PDB entry 8EVI | electron microscopy, 2.64 A resolution | chains I and O of the 13 polymer chains in the assembly

[Chain I]
Molecule: 167-nt DNA strand
Sequence (167 nucleotides; row label = number of the first residue in the row):
     1 TAGGTGCAGG GCCTCTCGGC TGCTGATCTT CAGCTGGTTG CTGAGAGTTG CAGCATTGCT
    61 GAGTCTTAGC AATGGATACT TCCCGATTCC CCTCACAAAA ATAGGTCAGT CTGTCTGGCT
   121 AGTTCTGTAC TTGCAGACAC AGGGCATGTG GGGTTCCTAT TTTTCTA
Not modelled in the structure: 1-21, 165-167

[Chain O]
Name: Transcription factor PU.1
Organism: Mus musculus
Reference sequence: P17433 (SPI1_MOUSE); residue numbers follow UniProt; this construct covers 1-272
Chain sequence (285 residues; each row starts with the number of its first residue; numbers below 1 keep their minus sign (Met-12 is residue -12)):
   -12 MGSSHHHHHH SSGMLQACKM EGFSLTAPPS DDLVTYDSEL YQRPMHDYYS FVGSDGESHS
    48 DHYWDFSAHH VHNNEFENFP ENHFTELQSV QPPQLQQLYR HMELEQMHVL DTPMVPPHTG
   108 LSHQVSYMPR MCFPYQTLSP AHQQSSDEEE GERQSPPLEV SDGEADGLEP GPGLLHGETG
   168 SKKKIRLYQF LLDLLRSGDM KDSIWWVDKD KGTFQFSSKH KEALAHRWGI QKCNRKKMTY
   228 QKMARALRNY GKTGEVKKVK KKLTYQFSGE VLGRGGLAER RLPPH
Not modelled in the structure: -12 to 170, 260-272
Sequence notes: initiating methionine (-12); expression tag (-11 to 0); engineered mutation Cys220 (Gly in P17433)
UniProt features mapped onto this chain:
  - DNA-binding region: Ile172 to Ser255 (ETS)
  - binding site (DNA): Lys219, Arg232, Arg235, Lys245
  - modified residue (Phosphoserine): Ser142, Ser148
From the paper describing this entry:
  - binding site for the 167-nt DNA strand (chain I): Lys171, Arg222, Lys249
  - disease-associated variants - Q218H: decreased binding to Histone H2A type 2-C
  - mutagenesis - Q218H: unchanged binding to DNA

[Interface between chain I and chain O]
Pairs across the interface - 19 pairs, chain I then chain O:
  DG152(I) - Ile172(O)  phosphate contact
  DG153(I) - Ile172(O)  phosphate contact
  DG153(I) - Arg173(O)  phosphate contact
  DG153(I) - Leu174(O)  hydrogen bond to the phosphate
  DG153(I) - Lys219(O)  hydrogen bond to the phosphate
  DG153(I) - Tyr237(O)  hydrogen bond to the phosphate
  DT154(I) - Trp215(O)  hydrogen bond to the phosphate
  DT154(I) - Lys219(O)  salt bridge to the phosphate
  DT154(I) - Asn221(O)  phosphate contact
  DT154(I) - Met225(O)  phosphate contact
  DT155(I) - Asn221(O)  hydrogen bond to the phosphate
  DT155(I) - Arg222(O)  sugar contact
  DT155(I) - Lys223(O)  hydrogen bond to the phosphate
  DT155(I) - Met225(O)  phosphate contact
  DT155(I) - Lys229(O)  salt bridge to the phosphate
  DT155(I) - Arg232(O)  base contact
  DC156(I) - Lys223(O)  salt bridge to the phosphate
  DC157(I) - Gln228(O)  base contact
  DT158(I) - Gln228(O)  hydrogen bond to the base
Also at the interface, not in a pair above, chain I (10 interface residues in all): DA159, DT162, DT164
Also at the interface, not in a pair above, chain O (17 interface residues in all): Lys171, Ala233, Lys247, Lys249

[Overview]
10 residues of chain I and 17 residues of chain O are in contact; the contacts include 7 hydrogen bonds and 3
salt bridges. Polar contacts include DT158(I)-Gln228(O), DG153(I)-Leu174(O) and DG153(I)-Lys219(O). The paper
reports a binding site for the 167-nt DNA strand (chain I) at Lys171(O), Arg222(O) and Lys249(O); Q218H of
chain O reduces binding to Histone H2A type 2-C.
Chain I is a 167-nt DNA strand and chain O is Transcription factor PU.1 (Mus musculus); the structure, CX3CR1
nucleosome and PU.1 complex containing disulfide bond mutations, was determined by electron microscopy
together with 8EVH, 8EVJ and 8SYP from the same study.
